7R35 - chain A; structure by X-ray diffraction, 2.00 A resolution.

== Chain A ==
Molecule: Fatty acid photodecarboxylase, chloroplastic
Source organism: Chlorella variabilis
Notes: EC 4.1.1.106
Reference sequence: A0A248QE08 (FAP_CHLVA); aligned to UniProt positions 76-653 over residues 77-654 (the alignment contains insertions or deletions, so no single offset holds)
Amino-acid sequence (578 residues; numbered 77 to 654; the number before each row is that of its first residue):
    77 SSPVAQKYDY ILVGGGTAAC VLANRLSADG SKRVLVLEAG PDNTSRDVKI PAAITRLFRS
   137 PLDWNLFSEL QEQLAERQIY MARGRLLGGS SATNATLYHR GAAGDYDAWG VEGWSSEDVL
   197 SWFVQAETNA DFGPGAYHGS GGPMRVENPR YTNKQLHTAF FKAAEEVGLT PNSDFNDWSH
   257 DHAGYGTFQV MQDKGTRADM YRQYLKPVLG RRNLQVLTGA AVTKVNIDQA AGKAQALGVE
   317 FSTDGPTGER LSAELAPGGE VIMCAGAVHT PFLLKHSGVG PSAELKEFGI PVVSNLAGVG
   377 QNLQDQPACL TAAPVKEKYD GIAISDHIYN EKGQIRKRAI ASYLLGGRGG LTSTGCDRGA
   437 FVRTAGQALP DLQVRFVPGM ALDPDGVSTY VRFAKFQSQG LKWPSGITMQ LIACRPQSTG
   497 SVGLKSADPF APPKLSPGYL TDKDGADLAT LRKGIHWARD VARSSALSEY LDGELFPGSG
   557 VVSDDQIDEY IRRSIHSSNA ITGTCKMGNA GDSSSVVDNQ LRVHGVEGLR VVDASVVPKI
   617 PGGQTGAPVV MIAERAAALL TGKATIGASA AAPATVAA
Not modelled in the structure: 306-309, 644-654
Ligand contacts: FAD (flavin-adenine dinucleotide): V89, G90, G91, G92, T93, A94, L113, E114, A115, F134, W140, A158, R159, G160, R161, L162, G164, G165, S166, S167, T169, N170, A171, T172, L173, A296, A297, V298, C340, A341, G342, A343, H345, L349, N575, A576, D609, A610, Q620, T621, G622, A623, V625
Reported in the primary citation:
  - conformationally variable residues (side-chain flip): Y466
  - binding site for stearic acid: Y466

== Summary ==
Chain A binds flavin-adenine dinucleotide. The paper reports a binding site for stearic acid at Y466;
conformational variability at Y466.
Chain A is Fatty acid photodecarboxylase, chloroplastic (Chlorella variabilis); the structure,
Difference-refined structure of fatty acid photodecarboxylase 300 ns following 400-nm laser irradiation of the
dark-state, was determined by X-ray diffraction, deposited together with 7R33, 7R34 and 7R36.
